PDB entry 9ERB | X-ray diffraction, 1.30 A resolution | chains S and L of the 4 polymer chains in the assembly

== Chain S ==
Molecule: Hydrogenase-2 small chain
Source organism: Escherichia coli
Notes: EC 1.12.99.6
UniProt: P69741 (MBHT_ECOLI); residues 2-293 here correspond to UniProt positions 39-330 (UniProt number = residue number + 37)
Sequence (298 residues; row label = number of the first residue in the row):
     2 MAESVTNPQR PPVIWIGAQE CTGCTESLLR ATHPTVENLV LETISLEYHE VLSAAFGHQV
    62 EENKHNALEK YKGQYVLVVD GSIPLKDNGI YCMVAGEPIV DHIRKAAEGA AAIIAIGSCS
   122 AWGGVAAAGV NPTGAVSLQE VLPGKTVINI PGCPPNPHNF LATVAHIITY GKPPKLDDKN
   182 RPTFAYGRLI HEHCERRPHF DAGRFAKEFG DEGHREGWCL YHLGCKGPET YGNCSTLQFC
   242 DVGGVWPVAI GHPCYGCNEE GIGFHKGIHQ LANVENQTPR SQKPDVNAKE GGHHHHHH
Disordered / not traced: 2-8, 277-299
Sequence notes: expression tag (294-299)
Bound ions: 4Fe-4S cluster Fe site 1: C22, C25, C120, C154; 4Fe-4S cluster Fe site 2: H192, C195, C220, C226; 3Fe-4S cluster Fe: C235, C255, C258
Ligand contacts:
  - 3Fe-4S cluster (F3S): I191, T231, C235, F240, W247, P248, C255, Y256, G257, C258, N259
  - 4Fe-4S cluster (SF4), molecule 1: E21, C22, G24, C25, G82, G118, S119, C120, V126, G153, C154, P155
  - 4Fe-4S cluster (SF4), molecule 2: I191, H192, C195, R197, R198, F201, C220, L221, Y222, C226, G228, P229, V249
Curated features (UniProtKB/Swiss-Prot):
  - binding site ([4Fe-4S] cluster): C22, C25, C120, C154, H192, C195, C220, C226
  - binding site ([3Fe-4S] cluster): C235, C255, C258

== Chain L ==
Molecule: Hydrogenase-2 large chain
Source organism: Escherichia coli
Notes: EC 1.12.99.6
UniProt: P0ACE0 (MBHM_ECOLI); numbering as in UniProt (aligned over 1-567)
Sequence (567 residues; row label = number of the first residue in the row):
     1 MSQRITIDPV TRIEGHLRID CEIENGVVSK AWASGTMWRG MEEIVKNRDP RDAWMIVQRI
    61 CGVCTTTHAL SSVRAAESAL NIDVPVNAQY IRNIILAAHT THDHIVHFYQ LSALDWVDIT
   121 SALQADPTKA SEMLKGVSTW HLNSPEEFTK VQNKIKDLVA SGQLGIFANG YWGHPAMKLP
   181 PEVNLIAVAH YLQALECQRD ANRVVALLGG KTPHIQNLAV GGVANPINLD GLGVLNLERL
   241 MYIKSFIDKL SDFVEQVYKV DTAVIAAFYP EWLTRGKGAV NYLSVPEFPT DSKNGSFLFP
   301 GGYIENADLS SYRPITSHSD EYLIKGIQES AKHSWYKDEA PQAPWEGTTI PAYDGWSDDG
   361 KYSWVKSPTF YGKTVEVGPL ANMLVKLAAG RESTQNKLNE IVAIYQKLTG NTLEVAQLHS
   421 TLGRIIGRTV HCCELQDILQ NQYSALITNI GKGDHTTFVK PNIPATGEFK GVGFLEAPRG
   481 MLSHWMVIKD GIISNYQAVV PSTWNSGPRN FNDDVGPYEQ SLVGTPVADP NKPLEVVRTI
   541 HSFDPCMACA VHVVDADGNE VVSVKVL
Disordered / not traced: 1, 553-567
Bound ions: Mg2+: E42, A498; Ni2+: C61, C64, C546, C549; carbonmonoxide-(dicyano) iron Fe: C64, C549
Ligand contacts: carbonmonoxide-(dicyano) iron (FCO): C64, T67, H68, A477, P478, R479, L482, V500, P501, S502, C546, C549
Curated features (UniProtKB/Swiss-Prot):
  - binding site (Ni(2+)): C61, C64, C546, C549
  - site: H552, V553 (Cleavage)

== Interface between chain S and chain L ==
Residue-residue contacts (180):
  Q10(S) - S161(L)  hydrogen bond (side chain-backbone)
  Q10(S) - Q163(L)
  R11(S) - S161(L)  hydrogen bond
  R11(S) - Q163(L)  hydrogen bond (backbone-side chain)
  G18(S) - H16(L)  hydrogen bond (backbone-side chain)
  A19(S) - H16(L)  hydrogen bond (backbone-side chain)
  A19(S) - M37(L)
  Q20(S) - M37(L)
  Q20(S) - W38(L)  hydrogen bond (side chain-backbone)
  Q20(S) - R39(L)
  E21(S) - E14(L)
  E21(S) - H16(L)  salt bridge
  E21(S) - M37(L)
  C22(S) - E14(L)
  C22(S) - R39(L)
  C22(S) - R59(L)
  C22(S) - I60(L)
  C22(S) - C61(L)
  C22(S) - G62(L)  hydrogen bond (backbone-backbone)
  C22(S) - V63(L)
  C22(S) - H214(L)  hydrogen bond
  T23(S) - E14(L)  hydrogen bond
  T23(S) - V63(L)
  G24(S) - G62(L)
  G24(S) - P213(L)
  E27(S) - G62(L)
  E27(S) - V63(L)
  E27(S) - H102(L)  salt bridge
  E27(S) - P213(L)
  S28(S) - P213(L)
  L30(S) - V106(L)  hydrophobic
  L30(S) - Q198(L)  hydrogen bond (backbone-side chain)
  L30(S) - R199(L)
  R31(S) - H102(L)
  R31(S) - N202(L)
  R31(S) - T212(L)  hydrogen bond
  R31(S) - P213(L)
  A32(S) - R199(L)
  T33(S) - R203(L)
  T36(S) - R199(L)
  V37(S) - L195(L)  hydrophobic
  E38(S) - L195(L)
  E38(S) - R199(L)  salt bridge
  L42(S) - K154(L)
  L42(S) - L158(L)  hydrophobic
  E43(S) - K154(L)  salt bridge
  S46(S) - Q163(L)
  L47(S) - G165(L)
  L47(S) - I166(L)  hydrogen bond (backbone-backbone)
  E51(S) - P9(L)
  E51(S) - T11(L)
  E51(S) - R12(L)  hydrogen bond (backbone-backbone)
  V52(S) - R12(L)
  V52(S) - L111(L)
  L53(S) - R12(L)
  L53(S) - I166(L)
  S54(S) - T11(L)  hydrogen bond (backbone-side chain)
  S54(S) - R12(L)  hydrogen bond (backbone-side chain)
  S54(S) - I166(L)
  A55(S) - R12(L)  hydrogen bond (backbone-side chain)
  A55(S) - L114(L)  hydrophobic
  A55(S) - I166(L)  hydrogen bond (backbone-backbone)
  A55(S) - G170(L)
  A55(S) - Y171(L)
  A56(S) - T11(L)  hydrogen bond (backbone-side chain)
  A56(S) - A168(L)
  A56(S) - N169(L)
  A56(S) - Y171(L)
  F57(S) - I7(L)  hydrophobic
  F57(S) - P9(L)
  F57(S) - T11(L)
  F57(S) - Y171(L)  hydrogen bond (backbone-side chain)
  F57(S) - P533(L)
  F57(S) - L534(L)
  F57(S) - V537(L)  hydrophobic
  G58(S) - D8(L)
  G58(S) - P9(L)  hydrogen bond (backbone-backbone)
  H59(S) - T6(L)
  Q60(S) - N169(L)  hydrogen bond (backbone-side chain)
  Q60(S) - Y171(L)  hydrogen bond
  Q60(S) - N531(L)  hydrogen bond (side chain-backbone)
  Q60(S) - K532(L)
  V61(S) - P9(L)  hydrophobic
  E62(S) - P9(L)
  E63(S) - N169(L)  hydrogen bond
  N64(S) - A168(L)  hydrogen bond (side chain-backbone)
  N64(S) - N169(L)  hydrogen bond
  K71(S) - G162(L)
  Y72(S) - Q163(L)  hydrogen bond
  I91(S) - Y353(L)  hydrophobic
  Y92(S) - T36(L)
  Y92(S) - M37(L)
  Y92(S) - W38(L)  hydrogen bond (backbone-backbone)
  Y92(S) - W364(L)  hydrophobic
  C93(S) - H16(L)
  C93(S) - T36(L)
  C93(S) - M37(L)  hydrophobic
  M94(S) - T36(L)  hydrogen bond (backbone-side chain)
  V95(S) - D8(L)
  V95(S) - H16(L)
  A96(S) - D8(L)  hydrogen bond (backbone-side chain)
  G97(S) - D8(L)
  V126(S) - I44(L)
  V126(S) - I56(L)  hydrophobic
  V126(S) - R59(L)
  A127(S) - I44(L)
  A129(S) - I44(L)
  G130(S) - R48(L)
  V131(S) - E43(L)
  P133(S) - W38(L)  hydrophobic
  P133(S) - R39(L)
  P133(S) - G40(L)
  P133(S) - I44(L)
  T134(S) - W38(L)
  T134(S) - R39(L)
  C154(S) - R59(L)  hydrogen bond (backbone-side chain)
  C154(S) - K211(L)
  C154(S) - H214(L)
  P155(S) - P213(L)
  P155(S) - H214(L)
  R197(S) - G233(L)  hydrogen bond (side chain-backbone)
  E209(S) - F458(L)
  E209(S) - K460(L)  salt bridge
  F210(S) - A219(L)  hydrophobic
  F210(S) - V223(L)
  F210(S) - A224(L)  hydrophobic
  F210(S) - F458(L)
  G211(S) - T457(L)
  H215(S) - A224(L)  hydrogen bond (side chain-backbone)
  H215(S) - P226(L)
  H215(S) - V234(L)
  R216(S) - P226(L)
  R216(S) - I227(L)  hydrogen bond (side chain-backbone)
  R216(S) - N228(L)  hydrogen bond (backbone-side chain)
  R216(S) - V234(L)
  R216(S) - H455(L)  hydrogen bond
  E217(S) - N228(L)
  E217(S) - L232(L)
  G218(S) - V234(L)
  F240(S) - K211(L)
  C241(S) - A206(L)  hydrophobic
  C241(S) - T212(L)
  V243(S) - R203(L)
  V243(S) - Y242(L)  hydrogen bond (backbone-side chain)
  G244(S) - R239(L)  hydrogen bond (backbone-side chain)
  V246(S) - A206(L)
  V246(S) - L207(L)  hydrophobic
  V246(S) - G210(L)
  V246(S) - K211(L)
  W247(S) - G210(L)
  P248(S) - G210(L)
  P248(S) - K211(L)
  P248(S) - Q216(L)
  A250(S) - G233(L)
  I251(S) - L207(L)
  I251(S) - L208(L)
  I251(S) - G210(L)
  I251(S) - N217(L)
  I251(S) - A224(L)
  I251(S) - N225(L)
  I251(S) - P226(L)
  G252(S) - A224(L)
  H253(S) - W54(L)
  H253(S) - Q216(L)
  H253(S) - L218(L)
  H253(S) - A224(L)
  P254(S) - Q216(L)  hydrogen bond (backbone-side chain)
  C255(S) - Q216(L)
  Y256(S) - M55(L)  hydrophobic
  Y256(S) - I56(L)
  Y256(S) - Q216(L)
  F265(S) - R48(L)  hydrogen bond (backbone-side chain)
  F265(S) - M55(L)
  F265(S) - R59(L)
  G268(S) - D52(L)
  I269(S) - R51(L)
  I269(S) - D52(L)  hydrogen bond (backbone-side chain)
  I269(S) - W54(L)
  I269(S) - M55(L)  hydrophobic
  H270(S) - R51(L)
Interface residues without a listed pair, chain S (86 interface residues in all): P9, N39, E48, Y49, G245, H266
Interface residues without a listed pair, chain L (93 interface residues in all): I13, G15, M41, T65, Q110, F167, W172, L192, G209, G231, F246, P351, A548

== Summary ==
Chain S and chain L form an interface of 86 and 93 residues respectively, with 41 hydrogen bonds and 5 salt
bridges. Among the polar pairs are E21(S)-H16(L), E27(S)-H102(L) and E38(S)-R199(L). Chain S binds 4Fe-4S
cluster and 3Fe-4S cluster. Ligands of chain L: carbonmonoxide-(dicyano) iron.
Chain S is Hydrogenase-2 small chain and chain L is Hydrogenase-2 large chain, both from Escherichia coli; the
structure, Hydrogenase-2 Ni-B state, was determined by X-ray diffraction.
